Entry 6YWV (electron microscopy, 3.03 A resolution); this record covers chains A and O of the 43 polymer chains in the assembly.

== Chain A ==
Molecule: 23 S rRNA
From: Neurospora crassa OR74A
Sequence (3464 nucleotides; each row starts with the number of its first residue; note: 28 numbers in that range are skipped by the numbering (no residue carries them; nothing is unmodelled there); a row labelled like 1655A-1655Z holds insertion residues (1655A, then the next letters in order)):
     1 AAAUGUAAUG GAUAUAAAGC UUAUGUUUAU AUAUAUAGAC AUAUAUAAGU AUAUAAAGAG
    61 ACUACUACCA AUAGCUACAC UAUGUAUUAA GGAGAGUAUA ACUUAAUUUA UGUUUAUGAU
   121 UUUAUCAUAC CCCUAAAAAU GACACCGAGG AGCAAGGGUC GGGUUAGCAU CCUGGUUCGU
   181 ACACCUUGGU GACCUAGGCU AGUACCAGGU CCCCCUCUAA GGGACUUGUC CCCCUCUAAG
   241 GGACUUGCGU CGGUCCUAUC CUAGGCCGAA UAGGUGAAUA AAUACUUACG GACGGCCUUG
   301 GUCUGUCCUA GAGGUUAUCA ACAUAUGAAC UCUUAGAGAA AUUACUUAAU AAACGAAGUG
   361 AAUUGAAAUA UCUUAUUAAC UUCAGGAAAA GAAAUCAAAC GAGAUUCUAU GAUUAGUGUG
   421 AACGAAAAUA GAGCAGCCUA UUAAAAUAAG UAAAAUGGCU UUAAAGCUGU UUGAAUAUUG
   481 UGGGGAACCU UCCUCAAAGG CUAAAUAUAA UACAUGAGUU ACAGAGAAAA GUACCGUGAG
   541 GGAAAGCUUU GAAAUAGUAG UUUUAUAAGC AGCUCAAGCA AUAAGAAAGC GAGAGCGUAC
   601 CUUUUGCAUA AUGGGUCACC AAGUUAAUUU UAGAUGCGAG CGAAUUUAUU UAUGUUUUUA
   661 CUGAUUAAAC AAUAUAAUGA AUCAUAAUUA UUUUUGUAAC GAGUAUUAGU AUUAAAUCUU
   721 AAUUUAAUAU UAGUAUAAGU UUUCAGUAUG GCGGCUACAU AGCAUAAUCU AUGCAGCCAG
   781 CCAAUAAUUG GAUUUCCAAU CCAAUUUCGG UAAUAAAUAG AUGUGCAUAG UUAAACCGAU
   841 CAUUAAAAUA AUGAAUAGUG UCUAAAGUUA GACCCGAAGC CUGGUGAUCU UACUAUAGUC
   901 AGGACUAUAA AGGUCCGAAC GGGUUAUCGU UGCAAAGAUA UCCGAAGAAC UAUGGUAAGC
   961 GAGUGAAAGA CAACACUGAC UAGGAUAGCU GGUUUUCUGC GAAACCUAUA AUAGUAGGCA
  1021 AUUUAAGUAA CAUCUUAGUA GGUACAGAAC UUAAUCUCAG ACAAGAUGUA GAUUUUCAUA
  1081 CCUAUGUUUA GGUAUGAAAU GCAUUUUUUU UUGUAUACAU CGGGGGAUCG UGAAGAUUUU
  1141 AUCGGUGAGU AUGUAGACUC GGAAUGACAA AGAUGAAUCU UGAAUAAUCA GACAUAGAAU
  1201 GAUAAGGUUG UAUGUCAAAA GGGAAACAGC CCAGAACAAG AGUUAAGGUU CCAAAAUUAU
  1261 UAUUAAGUGA AAUAAAGAAA GUUUUUAUAU AAGUCGACAA GAAGAUGGGC UUGGAAGCAG
  1321 CCAUAAUUUA AAGAUCUCGU AACAGAGCAC UUGUUAAAUC UUAAAAGCAU CGAAAAUUUA
  1381 ACGGAUCUAA AUAAUAUACC GAAACCUUGU CCAUAUGUAA CAUUAGUAAU AAUAUGCUAU
  1441 UAAUGUUAUU UGAUGGGGUA GCAGAACGUU GAGUGAAUCU UAGAUUUUUU UUUUAUAACU
  1501 AAAUAUAGAU GAUAACUCAA GUGAGAAUGG UGACAUGAGU AACAAAAAAG AGUUUAAGGU
  1561 ACCUAAAAGG UAUCUUAGAG UCUCGCCUAA AGCUUAUGGC UACGUCAAGU AACGGCCUCU
  1621 AAGUUUAUAA UCUGAAGAUU AUGACGAUGA GAAAA
1655A-1655Z UAACGCGCAGAAGUGCGCUGCUUUGA
1656A-1656B UA
  1676 CUU
  1687 AUGGUACCAA CAUUUAAAAG UGAAAAUUGU GCAGGAAGGA UCAGUAUCCU UUCAUUCUUA
  1747 UGUGGGGGAG UGGACAAAAC UGAACAGAGU GUAUCUGAAC ACAGAUGAGU CCACACCCCC
  1807 CCCCAUGUAA UGAAUGAAUG ACAAACCGUA CCUAGAAUCU GAAACAAGUA AGCUAGUAGA
  1867 GAAUACGAAG GCGUGAAUGA GAUAACAAUC AUAAAGGAAC UCGGCAAACU AACUACCGUA
  1927 ACUUAGGGAU AAGGAGAGCU CAUUAGUCUC GAUUAAUACG AGUAAAAAGG AAGAAGCAUG
  1987 GAAUAUUGUU GUACGACUGU UUAAUUAAAA CAAAGCACUU UGCAAAAAGA CGAUAAGUCU
  2047 AAGUAUUGAG UGUGAUUUCU GCCCGAUGCC GGCUGGUUAA CGAAUUUUCU AAAUUGAAAA
  2107 AAAAUUUGGU UUCAGAGGAA CCCCCGGUUA AUGGCGGCCU UAGCGUGAGG GUCCUAAGGU
  2167 AGCGAAAUGC CUUGGCCGUU AAAUGCGGUC UUGCAUGAAU GAUGUAACGA UACAACAGCU
  2227 GUCUCUAUGA UUGACUCAGU GAAAUUGGAA UAACUGUGCA GAUACAGUUU ACCUCUAGUU
  2287 AGACGAGAAG ACCCUAUGCA GCUUUACUGU UACUAAUUAU UGAAUACGAU UCUGAAAAUU
  2347 UCCAGUGUAA AAGGUAAUCG AUAAGAUAUA AUUGAAACAC CUUUAUUUUU CUAUCGUAUU
  2407 AUUAAACCUU AAAUUAAGGA ACAAUUGUUA GAAGACAGUU UAUGCGGGGC ACAGGCCCCA
  2467 UAAAGAGUAA AUGGGUGUGU CUAAAAUUUA UAAAUUUAUG UUUGCAAUUU UUUAUAGUGA
  2527 UUAUAUAUCA AAUCAUCUUU AUGCUAUUCA UAGAGUGUAU UUAUUAUAUU CCUUGGGUAC
  2587 AGUAUAAAAA UUAUAUAUGU AUUAAUUUAC AUAUAUUUUU UCUAAGAAAU UAGGUAAGAU
  2647 UUUGUUUAUA GAGAAAUUAG AUGUAAAAAA AAAAUCUUAU GAGGGCGGUA UUUAAUAAUC
  2707 CGCUUCUAAU AUUUUUUUGU AGUUAUUAUU AUAAAUUUAA UAAUAAUCAU GUUUAUUACU
  2767 UAAAAAGCUU AAUGGCUUAA UCUUGCCUUA CUGUUUGAUU AACAACAAAU CUUACAGUCG
  2827 CGUAAGCGGG GCAUAGGAUC ACAAGAUACA AAAAGGAAAG AUCUUGGAUU UUUGGAAAAG
  2887 CUACGCUAGG GAUAACAGGC UAAUUUGCGC AAGAGUGUAC AAAAUGAGUG CGCGGUUUGG
  2947 CACCUCGAUG UCGGCUUGAC UAAUCCUCAU GGAUGCAGAA ACUAUGUAGG GUACGACUGU
  3007 UCGUCGAUUA AAAAGUUACA UGAGCUGGGU UAAAUACGUC GUGAGACAGU AUGGUUUCUA
  3067 UCUUCUAGAG GGAAUUAGAA UAUAAUAAGG AUUAACCUUU GUACGAAAGG AACAUGGGGU
  3127 ACUAUUGUUA UACCUAGUUG UAUAACAGUU UUAUUAACCU CUGGUUUACC UGUUGUUUAU
  3187 GUGCCUUAUA UUAAUUUCAU GUGUGAUGCU CCGCAAGGAU AUUACAGGGA UGUUACCGUC
  3247 ACUUGAGUAA AUACAAUAGC AUAAGCAUGG CAGGAAAGCU AAGUUAGUCA AAAAUAAGUG
  3307 CUGAAAGCAU AUAGGCACGA AAUUUACCUU AAGAUAUUUC UUAAAUAUAC GUAAGAAAAU
  3367 AUUACGUUAA UAGGCUUAGU UUGUAAUAAU CUAGAGAUUU UAAGGAACUA AGUACUAAUU
  3427 UUAUAAAAAA CUGAAUGAUU AAUAUAUCUU ACAUUUUC
Unresolved in the structure: 1-4, 35-40, 121-309, 646-817, 1084-1089, 1126-1138, 1433-1437, 1655A-1655Z, 1656A-1656B, 1687, 1728-1828, 1918-1919, 1943-1980, 2066-2207, 2336-2398, 2449-2459, 2493-2504, 2525-2528, 2557-2579, 2599-2628, 2695-2703, 2738-2743, 3138-3147, 3194-3231, 3391-3407, 3460-3464
Bound ions: Mg2+ site 1 near A105 (its only coordinating residue here); Mg2+ site 2 near A328 (its only coordinating residue here); Mg2+ site 3 near A335 (its only coordinating residue here); Mg2+ site 4: A335, G336; K+ site 1 near A367 (its only coordinating residue here); Mg2+ site 5 near G411 (its only coordinating residue here); K+ site 2 near A415 (its only coordinating residue here); Mg2+ site 6: A453, G466; Mg2+ site 7 near A453 (its only coordinating residue here); K+ site 3 near A465 (its only coordinating residue here); Mg2+ site 8: A486, A2859; Mg2+ site 9 near A497 (its only coordinating residue here); 99 more Mg2+ sites not listed; 19 more K+ sites not listed
Ligand contacts:
  - NAD (nicotinamide-adenine-dinucleotide): A2755, G2757, U2759, U2760
  - spermine (SPM): U1249, U1250, C1251, A1270, A1271, C1382, G1383, G1384, A1385, U1392

== Chain O ==
Name: Mitochondrial large ribosomal subunit
From: Neurospora crassa OR74A
UniProtKB: Q7S5N0 (Q7S5N0_NEUCR); residues 1-364 here = UniProt positions 1-364
Amino-acid sequence (364 residues; row label = number of the first residue in the row):
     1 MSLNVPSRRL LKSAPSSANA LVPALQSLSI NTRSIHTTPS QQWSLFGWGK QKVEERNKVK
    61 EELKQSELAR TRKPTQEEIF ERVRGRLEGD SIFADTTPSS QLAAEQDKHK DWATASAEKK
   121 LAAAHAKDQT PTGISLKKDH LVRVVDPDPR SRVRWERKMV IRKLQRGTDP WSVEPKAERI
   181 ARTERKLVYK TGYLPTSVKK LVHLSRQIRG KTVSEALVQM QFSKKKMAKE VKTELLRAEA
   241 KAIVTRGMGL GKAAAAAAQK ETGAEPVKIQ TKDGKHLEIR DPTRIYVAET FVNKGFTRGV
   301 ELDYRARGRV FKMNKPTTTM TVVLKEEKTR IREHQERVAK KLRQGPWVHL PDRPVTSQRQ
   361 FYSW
Unresolved in the structure: 1-42, 72-121

== How chain A and chain O interact ==
Pairs across the interface - 96 pairs, chain A then chain O:
  U52(A) - Leu350(O)  base contact
  U52(A) - Pro351(O)  base contact
  U52(A) - Arg353(O)  hydrogen bond to the base
  A53(A) - Trp347(O)  hydrogen bond to the phosphate
  G58(A) - Arg206(O)  sugar contact
  U66(A) - Phe291(O)  sugar contact
  U66(A) - Asn293(O)  hydrogen bond to the sugar
  A67(A) - Lys190(O)  salt bridge to the phosphate
  A67(A) - Asn293(O)  sugar contact
  A67(A) - Lys294(O)  hydrogen bond to the sugar
  C68(A) - Tyr193(O)  phosphate contact
  C68(A) - Lys294(O)  sugar contact
  C68(A) - Gly295(O)  sugar contact
  U316(A) - Lys52(O)  phosphate contact
  U555(A) - Lys294(O)  base contact
  A556(A) - Val198(O)  sugar contact
  G557(A) - Val202(O)  phosphate contact
  G557(A) - Phe291(O)  sugar contact
  G557(A) - Val292(O)  hydrogen bond to the sugar
  U558(A) - Arg206(O)  salt bridge to the phosphate
  U558(A) - Arg209(O)  salt bridge to the phosphate
  U558(A) - Thr290(O)  sugar contact
  U558(A) - Phe291(O)  sugar contact
  G560(A) - Lys272(O)  salt bridge to the phosphate
  U561(A) - Lys272(O)  salt bridge to the phosphate
  U561(A) - Lys340(O)  phosphate contact
  U562(A) - Lys340(O)  salt bridge to the phosphate
  A576(A) - Thr356(O)  phosphate contact
  A577(A) - Pro354(O)  phosphate contact
  A577(A) - Thr356(O)  phosphate contact
  G578(A) - Pro354(O)  phosphate contact
  C579(A) - Gln344(O)  phosphate contact
  A580(A) - Lys340(O)  sugar contact
  A580(A) - Arg343(O)  salt bridge to the phosphate
  A580(A) - Gln344(O)  phosphate contact
  A581(A) - Arg343(O)  salt bridge to the phosphate
  U582(A) - Arg179(O)  base contact
  A583(A) - Val173(O)  base contact
  A584(A) - Trp171(O)  sugar contact
  U931(A) - Arg305(O)  sugar contact
  U931(A) - Ala306(O)  phosphate contact
  U931(A) - Arg307(O)  salt bridge to the phosphate
  U931(A) - Arg309(O)  salt bridge to the phosphate
  G932(A) - Arg305(O)  salt bridge to the phosphate
  G932(A) - Ala306(O)  hydrogen bond to the phosphate
  G932(A) - Arg307(O)  base contact
  A934(A) - Arg305(O)  phosphate contact
  A934(A) - Ala306(O)  phosphate contact
  A935(A) - Ala306(O)  phosphate contact
  A935(A) - Arg307(O)  hydrogen bond to the phosphate
  A935(A) - Gly308(O)  base contact
  A1241(A) - Phe361(O)  base contact
  U1481(A) - Arg150(O)  base contact
  U1481(A) - Arg154(O)  hydrogen bond to the base
  A1482(A) - Arg154(O)  salt bridge to the phosphate
  A1482(A) - Arg157(O)  salt bridge to the phosphate
  G1483(A) - Arg154(O)  hydrogen bond to the base
  A1503(A) - Arg162(O)  salt bridge to the phosphate
  U1504(A) - Lys158(O)  salt bridge to the phosphate
  U1504(A) - Arg162(O)  salt bridge to the phosphate
  A1505(A) - Trp155(O)  hydrogen bond to the phosphate
  A1505(A) - Lys158(O)  salt bridge to the phosphate
  U1506(A) - Ser151(O)  phosphate contact
  C1534(A) - Lys294(O)  phosphate contact
  A1535(A) - Lys294(O)  phosphate contact
  A1538(A) - Lys199(O)  hydrogen bond to the phosphate
  G1539(A) - Ser197(O)  hydrogen bond to the base
  G1539(A) - Lys199(O)  salt bridge to the phosphate
  G1539(A) - Lys200(O)  base contact
  C1574(A) - Lys229(O)  hydrogen bond to the sugar
  A1848(A) - Gly308(O)  hydrogen bond to the base
  A1849(A) - Tyr304(O)  stacking on the base
  C2243(A) - Lys224(O)  hydrogen bond to the sugar
  A2244(A) - Lys224(O)  sugar contact
  A2244(A) - Lys225(O)  salt bridge to the phosphate
  A2244(A) - Lys226(O)  phosphate contact
  G2245(A) - Lys225(O)  phosphate contact
  G2245(A) - Lys226(O)  hydrogen bond to the phosphate
  U2246(A) - Pro195(O)  phosphate contact
  U2246(A) - Lys200(O)  salt bridge to the phosphate
  U2246(A) - Lys315(O)  phosphate contact
  G2247(A) - Lys200(O)  salt bridge to the phosphate
  G2247(A) - Arg298(O)  salt bridge to the phosphate
  G2247(A) - Glu301(O)  sugar contact
  G2247(A) - Met313(O)  hydrogen bond to the sugar
  G2247(A) - Lys315(O)  phosphate contact
  G2247(A) - Pro316(O)  phosphate contact
  A2248(A) - Asp303(O)  hydrogen bond to the sugar
  A2248(A) - Arg305(O)  hydrogen bond to the base
  A2248(A) - Phe311(O)  sugar contact
  A2248(A) - Met313(O)  phosphate contact
  A2248(A) - Asn314(O)  hydrogen bond to the phosphate
  A2249(A) - Phe311(O)  sugar contact
  U3065(A) - Arg305(O)  hydrogen bond to the base
  A3433(A) - His276(O)  stacking on the base
  C3437(A) - His349(O)  hydrogen bond to the sugar
Also at the interface, not in a pair above, chain A (61 interface residues in all): A59, A559, U930, A1507, G1537, A1541, U1575, A1883, U3438
Also at the interface, not in a pair above, chain O (69 interface residues in all): Glu54, Glu55, Asp148, Glu174, Met227, Glu289, Val310, Lys312, Thr321, Val348, Gln360

== Summary ==
The interface between chain A and chain O involves 61 residues on one side and 69 on the other; the contacts
include 22 hydrogen bonds, 22 salt bridges and 2 aromatic stacking contacts. Among the polar pairs are
U52(A)-Arg353(O), U1481(A)-Arg154(O) and G1483(A)-Arg154(O).
Here chain A is 23 S rRNA and chain O is Mitochondrial large ribosomal subunit, both from Neurospora crassa
OR74A. Entry 6YWV (The structure of the Atp25 bound assembly intermediate of the mitoribosome from Neurospora
crassa) was determined by electron microscopy, deposited together with 6YW5, 6YWE, 6YWS, 6YWX and 6YWY.
